9KZJ - chains J and L of the 14 polymer chains in the assembly; structure by electron microscopy, 3.50 A resolution.

[Chain J (and L)]
Molecule: cement protein II
Organism: Escherichia phage T1
Notes: chain L of this document is another copy of the same molecule, construct and numbering; everything in this record applies to it too
UniProtKB: Q6XQD5 (Q6XQD5_BPT1); residue numbers follow UniProt; this construct covers 1-158
Chain sequence (158 residues; each row starts with the number of its first residue):
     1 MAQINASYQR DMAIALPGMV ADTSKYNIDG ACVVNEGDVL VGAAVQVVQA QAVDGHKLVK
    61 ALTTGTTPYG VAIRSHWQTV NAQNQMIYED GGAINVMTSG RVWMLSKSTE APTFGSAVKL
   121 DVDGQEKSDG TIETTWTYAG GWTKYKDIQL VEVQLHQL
Unresolved in the structure: 1

[Chain J / chain L interface]
Contacting residue pairs (11; chain J residue first):
  K25(J) with K25(L)
  R101(J) with D29(L), salt bridge; Q157(L)
  F114(J) with V47(L), hydrophobic; A50(L), hydrophobic; K57(L)
  G140(J) with Q51(L); A52(L)
  G141(J) with A52(L)
  W142(J) with A52(L), hydrogen bond (backbone-backbone)
  Q154(J) with Q157(L)
Other interface residues (no listed pair), chain J (12 interface residues in all): I14, S24, T137, A139, H156
Other interface residues (no listed pair), chain L (13 interface residues in all): Y26, N27, V53, Y69, L158

[Overview]
Chain J and chain L form an interface of 12 and 13 residues respectively, with 1 hydrogen bond and 1 salt
bridge. Among the polar pairs are R101(J)-D29(L) and W142(J)-A52(L).
Chain J and chain L are both cement protein II (Escherichia phage T1); the structure, Cryo-EM structure of
bacteriophage T1 capsid, was determined by electron microscopy together with 9L01, 9L0E, 9L0F and 9L9P from
the same study.
